Entry 7WKU (X-ray diffraction, 2.60 A resolution); this record covers chains A and J.

# Chain A
Name: Peptidase C30
Source organism: Porcine deltacoronavirus
Reference sequence: A0A166XB12 (A0A166XB12_9NIDO); residues 1-307 here correspond to UniProt positions 2509-2815 (UniProt number = residue number + 2508)
Chain sequence (308 residues; numbered 0 to 307; the number before each row is that of its first residue; numbering starts at 0):
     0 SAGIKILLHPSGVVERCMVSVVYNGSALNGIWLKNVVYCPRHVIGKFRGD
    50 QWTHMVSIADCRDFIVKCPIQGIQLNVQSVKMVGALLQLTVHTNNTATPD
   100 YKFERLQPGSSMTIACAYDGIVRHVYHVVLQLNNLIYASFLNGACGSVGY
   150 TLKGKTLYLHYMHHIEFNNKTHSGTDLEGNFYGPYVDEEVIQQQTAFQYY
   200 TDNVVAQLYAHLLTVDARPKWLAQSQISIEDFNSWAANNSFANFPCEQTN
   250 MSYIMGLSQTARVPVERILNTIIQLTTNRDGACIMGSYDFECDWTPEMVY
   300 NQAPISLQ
Not modelled in the structure: 0, 305-307
Construct notes: expression tag (0)
From the paper describing this entry:
  - catalytic residues: His41, Cys144
  - binding site for N-[(5-methylisoxazol-3-yl)carbonyl]alanyl-L-valyl-N~1~-((1R, 2Z)-4-(benzyloxy)-4-oxo-1-{[(3R)-2-oxopyrrolidin-3-yl]methyl}but-2-enyl)-L-leucinamide (chain J): Ser25, Leu27, Phe139, Leu140, Asn141, Cys144, His162, His163, Ile164, Glu165, Phe166, His171, Glu188, Ile190
  - binding site for N-[(5-methylisoxazol-3-yl)carbonyl]alanyl-L-valyl-N~1~-((1R, 2Z)-4-(benzyloxy)-4-oxo-1-{[(3R)-2-oxopyrrolidin-3-yl]methyl}but-2-enyl)-L-leucinamide: Gln191

# Chain J
Name: N-[(5-methylisoxazol-3-yl)carbonyl]alanyl-L-valyl-N~1~-((1R, 2Z)-4-(benzyloxy)-4-oxo-1-{[(3R)-2-oxopyrrolidin-3-yl]methyl}but-2-enyl)-L-leucinamide
Chain sequence (6 residues; numbered 1 to 6; the number before each row is that of its first residue):
     1 XAVLXX
Modified residues: 02J (5-methyl-1,2-oxazole-3-carboxylic acid) at position 1; PJE ((E,4S)-4-azanyl-5-[(3S)-2-oxidanylidenepyrrolidin-3-yl]pent-2-enoic acid) at position 5; 010 (phenylmethanol) at position 6

# Chain A / chain J interface
Pairs across the interface (34; chain A residue first):
  Ser25(A) - 010_6(J)
  Ala26(A) - PJE_5(J)
  Ala26(A) - 010_6(J)
  Leu27(A) - PJE_5(J)
  Leu27(A) - 010_6(J)
  His41(A) - Leu4(J)
  His41(A) - PJE_5(J)
  His41(A) - 010_6(J)
  Lys45(A) - Leu4(J)
  Phe139(A) - PJE_5(J)
  Leu140(A) - PJE_5(J)
  Asn141(A) - PJE_5(J)
  Gly142(A) - PJE_5(J)  hydrogen bond (backbone-backbone)
  Ala143(A) - PJE_5(J)
  Cys144(A) - PJE_5(J)  covalent bond
  His162(A) - PJE_5(J)
  His163(A) - Leu4(J)
  His163(A) - PJE_5(J)  hydrogen bond (backbone-backbone)
  Ile164(A) - Ala2(J)  hydrophobic
  Ile164(A) - Val3(J)
  Ile164(A) - Leu4(J)  hydrophobic
  Glu165(A) - Ala2(J)
  Glu165(A) - Val3(J)  hydrogen bond (backbone-backbone)
  Glu165(A) - PJE_5(J)
  Phe166(A) - Ala2(J)  hydrophobic
  Asn167(A) - 02J_1(J)
  Asn167(A) - Ala2(J)
  His171(A) - PJE_5(J)
  Asp186(A) - Leu4(J)
  Glu188(A) - Ala2(J)
  Glu188(A) - Val3(J)
  Glu188(A) - Leu4(J)  hydrogen bond (side chain-backbone)
  Val189(A) - Ala2(J)
  Ile190(A) - 02J_1(J)
Other interface residues (no listed pair), chain A (24 interface residues in all): Gly24, Glu187

# Summary
24 residues of chain A face 6 of chain J across their interface, with 1 covalent bond and 4 hydrogen bonds.
Polar contacts include Glu188(A)-Leu4(J), Gly142(A)-PJE_5(J) and His163(A)-PJE_5(J). From the paper: catalytic
residues His41(A) and Cys144(A); a binding site for
N-[(5-methylisoxazol-3-yl)carbonyl]alanyl-L-valyl-N~1~-((1R,
2Z)-4-(benzyloxy)-4-oxo-1-{[(3R)-2-oxopyrrolidin-3-yl]methyl}but-2-enyl)-L-leucinamide (chain J) at Ser25(A),
Leu27(A) and Phe139(A) among others.
Here chain A is Peptidase C30 (Porcine deltacoronavirus) and chain J is
N-[(5-methylisoxazol-3-yl)carbonyl]alanyl-L-valyl-N~1~-((1R,
2Z)-4-(benzyloxy)-4-oxo-1-{[(3R)-2-oxopyrrolidin-3-yl]methyl}but-2-enyl)-L-leucinamide. Entry 7WKU (Structure
of PDCoV Mpro in complex with an inhibitor) was determined by X-ray diffraction.
